9GVX - chain A; structure by X-ray diffraction, 2.10 A resolution.

# Chain A
Name: Cellular retinoic acid-binding protein 2
Organism: Homo sapiens
UniProtKB: P29373 (RABP2_HUMAN); residues 0-137 here correspond to UniProt positions 1-138 (UniProt number = residue number + 1)
Sequence (141 residues; numbered -3 to 137; the number before each row is that of its first residue; numbers below 1 keep their minus sign (Gly-3 is residue -3)):
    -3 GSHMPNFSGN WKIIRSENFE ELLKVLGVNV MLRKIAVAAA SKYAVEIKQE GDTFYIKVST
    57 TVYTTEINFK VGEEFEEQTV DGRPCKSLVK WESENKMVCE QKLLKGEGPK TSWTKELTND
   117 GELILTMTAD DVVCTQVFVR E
Not modelled in the structure: -3 to -1
Sequence notes: expression tag (-3 to -1); engineered mutation Tyr39 (Pro40 in P29373), Val54 (Thr55 in P29373), Tyr59 (Arg60 in P29373), Lys111 (Arg112 in P29373), Gln132 (Arg133 in P29373), Phe134 (Tyr135 in P29373)
Swiss-Prot annotation at these positions:
  - motif: Lys20 to Lys30 (Nuclear localization signal)
  - cross-link: Lys101 (Glycyl lysine isopeptide (Lys-Gly) (interchain with G-Cter in SUMO))
Covalent attachments: methyl (Z)-3-(4-ethynylphenyl)-2-methyl-prop-2-enoate (A1IQZ) linked to Lys111
Residues lining bound ligands: A1IQZ (methyl (Z)-3-(4-ethynylphenyl)-2-methyl-prop-2-enoate): Phe15, Tyr39, Val54, Val76, Trp109, Leu121, Met123, Gln132

# In short
Covalently linked compound A1IQZ: at Lys111.
Chain A is Cellular retinoic acid-binding protein 2 (Homo sapiens); the structure, M2 mutant
(R111K:Y134F:T54V:R132Q:P39Y:R59Y) of human cellular retinoic acid binding protein II - 1e conjugate, was
determined by X-ray diffraction (same publication as 9GVY, 9GVZ and 9GW0).
